Entry 7TUF (X-ray diffraction, 2.80 A resolution); this record covers chains D and H of the 6 polymer chains in the assembly.

[Chain D]
Molecule: Tapasin
Source organism: Homo sapiens
UniProt: O15533 (TPSN_HUMAN); residues 1-381 here correspond to UniProt positions 21-401 (UniProt number = residue number + 20)
Amino-acid sequence (416 residues; each row starts with the number of its first residue):
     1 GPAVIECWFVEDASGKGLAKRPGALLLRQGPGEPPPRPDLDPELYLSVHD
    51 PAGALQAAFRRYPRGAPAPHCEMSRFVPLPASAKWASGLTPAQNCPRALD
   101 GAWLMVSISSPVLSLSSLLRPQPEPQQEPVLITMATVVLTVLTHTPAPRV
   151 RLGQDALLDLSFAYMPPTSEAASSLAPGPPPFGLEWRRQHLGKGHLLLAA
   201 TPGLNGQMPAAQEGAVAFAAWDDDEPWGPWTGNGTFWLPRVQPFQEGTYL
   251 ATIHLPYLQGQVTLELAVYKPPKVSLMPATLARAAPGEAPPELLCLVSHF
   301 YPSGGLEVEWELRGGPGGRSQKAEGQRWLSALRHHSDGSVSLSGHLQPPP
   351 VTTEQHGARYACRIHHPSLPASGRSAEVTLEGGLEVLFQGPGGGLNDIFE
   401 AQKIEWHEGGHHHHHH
Disordered / not traced: 28-33, 77-101, 123-129, 203-207, 315-316, 389-416
Disulfide bonds: Cys-7/Cys-71, Cys-295/Cys-362
Covalent attachments: N-acetylglucosamine (NAG) linked to Asn-233
Differences from the reference sequence: expression tag (382-416)
UniProt features mapped onto this chain:
  - glycosylation: Asn-233 (N-linked (GlcNAc...) asparagine)

[Chain H]
Molecule: PaSta1 Fab heavy chain
Source organism: Mus musculus
Notes: fragment: Variable and Constant CH1; antibody fragment or engineered binder
Amino-acid sequence (233 residues; each row starts with the number of its first residue):
     1 DVQLQESGPGLVIPSQSLSLTCTVTGYSITTDYAWNWIRQFPGNRLEWMG
    51 YISSSGVTVYNPSLKSRISITRDTSKNQFFLQLISVTTEDTATYYCARRG
   101 YYRYDSIDYWGQGTTLTVSSAKTTPPSVYPLAPGSAAQTNSMVTLGCLVK
   151 GYFPEPVTVTWNSGSLSSGVHTFPAVLQSDLYTLSSSVTVPSSTWPSETV
   201 TCNVAHPASSTKVDKKIVPRDCGCKGSHHHHHH
Disordered / not traced: 222-233
Disulfide bonds: Cys-22/Cys-96, Cys-147/Cys-202

[How chain D and chain H interact]
Residue-residue contacts (32; chain D residue first):
  Met-165(D) with Tyr-102(H), hydrophobic; Tyr-104(H)
  Pro-166(D) with Tyr-102(H), hydrogen bond (backbone-side chain)
  Pro-167(D) with Tyr-102(H)
  Thr-168(D) with Asp-32(H); Tyr-101(H); Tyr-102(H)
  Ala-171(D) with Tyr-101(H), hydrophobic
  Ala-172(D) with Ser-53(H), hydrogen bond (backbone-side chain); Ser-54(H); Ser-55(H); Val-57(H); Tyr-101(H)
  Ser-173(D) with Val-57(H)
  Ser-174(D) with Val-57(H); Val-59(H)
  Leu-175(D) with Val-57(H); Val-59(H), hydrophobic
  Ala-176(D) with Val-59(H)
  Pro-177(D) with Tyr-51(H)
  Asp-223(D) with Arg-103(H), salt bridge
  Glu-225(D) with Arg-103(H), salt bridge
  Trp-227(D) with Tyr-51(H); Arg-99(H); Tyr-101(H); Tyr-102(H); Arg-103(H)
  Gly-228(D) with Tyr-101(H); Tyr-102(H); Arg-103(H)
  Pro-229(D) with Arg-103(H), hydrogen bond (backbone-side chain)
  Trp-230(D) with Arg-103(H)
Other interface residues (no listed pair), chain H (14 interface residues in all): Gly-56, Thr-58

[Summary]
17 residues of chain D face 14 of chain H across their interface; the contacts include 3 hydrogen bonds and 2
salt bridges. Polar pairs include Asp-223(D)/Arg-103(H), Glu-225(D)/Arg-103(H) and Pro-166(D)/Tyr-102(H).
N-acetylglucosamine is covalently linked to Asn-233(D).
Here chain D is Tapasin (Homo sapiens) and chain H is PaSta1 Fab heavy chain (Mus musculus). Entry 7TUF
(Crystal structure of Tapasin in complex with PaSta1-Fab) was determined by X-ray diffraction (same
publication as 7TUC, 7TUD and 7TUE).
